PDB entry 8EC7 | electron microscopy, 3.90 A resolution | chains A and C of the 15 polymer chains in the assembly

# Chain A (and C)
Molecule: Heterogeneous nuclear ribonucleoproteins A2/B1
Organism: Homo sapiens
Notes: fragment: lcd; chain C of this document is another copy of the same molecule, construct and numbering; everything in this record applies to it too
UniProtKB: P22626 (ROA2_HUMAN); residues 181-341 here correspond to UniProt positions 193-353 (UniProt number = residue number + 12)
Amino-acid sequence (161 residues; row label = number of the first residue in the row):
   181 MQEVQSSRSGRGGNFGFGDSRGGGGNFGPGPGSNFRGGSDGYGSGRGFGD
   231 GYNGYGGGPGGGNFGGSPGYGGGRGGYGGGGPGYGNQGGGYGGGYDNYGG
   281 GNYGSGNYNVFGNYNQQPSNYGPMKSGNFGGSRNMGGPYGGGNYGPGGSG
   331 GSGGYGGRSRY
Disordered / not traced: 181-262, 317-341
Construct notes: variant V290 (Asp302 in P22626)
UniProt features mapped onto this chain:
  - region: Q296 to Y335 (Nuclear targeting sequence)
  - modified residue: S189 (Phosphoserine), R191 (Asymmetric dimethylarginine), S200 (Phosphoserine), R201 (Asymmetric dimethylarginine), S213 (Phosphoserine), R216 (Omega-N-methylarginine), S219 (Phosphoserine), S224 (Phosphoserine), R226 (Omega-N-methylarginine), S247 (Phosphoserine), R254 (Asymmetric dimethylarginine), S312 (Phosphoserine), R313 (Omega-N-methylarginine), Y319 (Phosphotyrosine), S329 (Phosphoserine), S332 (Phosphoserine), Y335 (Phosphotyrosine), R338 (Omega-N-methylarginine)
From the paper describing this entry:
  - conformationally variable residues: G292, R313

# Chain A / chain C interface
Pairs across the interface (11; chain A residue first):
  Y294(A) - N300(C)
  Y294(A) - Y301(C)
  Y294(A) - G302(C)
  Y294(A) - P303(C)
  Q296(A) - P298(C)
  Q296(A) - S299(C)
  Q296(A) - N300(C)
  P298(A) - Q296(C)
  S299(A) - Q296(C)  hydrogen bond (backbone-side chain)
  N300(A) - Y294(C)
  N300(A) - Q296(C)  hydrogen bond
Other interface residues (no listed pair), chain A (6 interface residues in all): N295

# In short
6 residues of chain A and 8 residues of chain C are in contact; the contacts include 2 hydrogen bonds. Polar
pairs include S299(A)-Q296(C) and N300(A)-Q296(C). From the paper: conformational variability at G292(A) and
R313(A).
Both chains are Heterogeneous nuclear ribonucleoproteins A2/B1 (Homo sapiens). Entry 8EC7 (HnRNPA2 D290V LCD
PM3) was determined by electron microscopy (same publication as 8DU2 and 8DUW).
